Entry 8Z4L (electron microscopy, 2.85 A resolution); this record covers chains G and M of the 14 polymer chains in the assembly.

[Chain G]
Name: a protein
Sequence (240 residues; each row starts with the number of its first residue):
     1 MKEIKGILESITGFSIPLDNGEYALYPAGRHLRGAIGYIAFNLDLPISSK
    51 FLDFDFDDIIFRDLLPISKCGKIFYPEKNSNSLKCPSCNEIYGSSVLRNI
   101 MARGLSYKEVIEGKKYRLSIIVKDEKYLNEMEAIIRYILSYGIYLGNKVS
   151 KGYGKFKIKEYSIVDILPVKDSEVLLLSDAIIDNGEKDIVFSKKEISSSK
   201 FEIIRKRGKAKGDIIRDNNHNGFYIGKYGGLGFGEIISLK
Not modelled in the structure: 223-232, 240
Ion coordination: Zn2+: Cys70, Cys85, Ser87, Cys88

[Chain M]
Molecule: 60-nt RNA strand
Sequence (60 nucleotides; each row starts with the number of its first residue; note: 1 number in that range is skipped by the numbering (no residue carries it; nothing is unmodelled there); numbers below 1 keep their minus sign (G-10 is residue -10)):
   -10 GGUUAAAACU
     1 CUUCUCAUGCUGGAUUCGAAAUUAGGUGCGCUUCGCGUUUAAGUCCCAUA
Not modelled in the structure: -10, 41-50

[Chain G / chain M interface]
Pairs across the interface - 46 pairs, chain G then chain M:
  Pro17(G) - A-6(M)  phosphate contact
  Leu18(G) - U-7(M)  base contact
  Asp19(G) - U-7(M)  hydrogen bond to the base
  Arg30(G) - U-8(M)  sugar contact
  Arg30(G) - U-7(M)  salt bridge to the phosphate
  His31(G) - U-8(M)  phosphate contact
  His31(G) - U-7(M)  salt bridge to the phosphate
  Arg33(G) - G-9(M)  hydrogen bond to the sugar
  Gly34(G) - G-9(M)  hydrogen bond to the sugar
  Gly34(G) - U-8(M)  sugar contact
  Ala35(G) - U-8(M)  base contact
  Gly37(G) - G-9(M)  sugar contact
  Tyr38(G) - G-9(M)  hydrogen bond to the sugar
  Tyr38(G) - U-8(M)  phosphate contact
  Phe41(G) - G-9(M)  phosphate contact
  Ser48(G) - G-9(M)  base contact
  Phe51(G) - G-9(M)  base contact
  Leu52(G) - G-9(M)  base contact
  Met101(G) - U-1(M)  base contact
  Ala102(G) - U-1(M)  phosphate contact
  Arg103(G) - C-2(M)  salt bridge to the phosphate
  Arg103(G) - U-1(M)  hydrogen bond to the sugar
  Arg103(G) - C1(M)  hydrogen bond to the sugar
  Leu105(G) - A-3(M)  sugar contact
  Tyr144(G) - U-8(M)  hydrogen bond to the base
  Leu145(G) - U-8(M)  base contact
  Gly146(G) - U-8(M)  hydrogen bond to the base
  Asn147(G) - A-6(M)  hydrogen bond to the phosphate
  Asn147(G) - A-5(M)  phosphate contact
  Lys148(G) - A-5(M)  hydrogen bond to the phosphate
  Val149(G) - U-8(M)  base contact
  Val149(G) - A-5(M)  phosphate contact
  Ser150(G) - A-4(M)  phosphate contact
  Lys151(G) - A-3(M)  hydrogen bond to the sugar
  Val190(G) - U-7(M)  base contact
  Phe191(G) - U-7(M)  phosphate contact
  Ser192(G) - U-8(M)  phosphate contact
  Ser192(G) - U-7(M)  sugar contact
  Lys193(G) - U-8(M)  phosphate contact
  Lys194(G) - U-8(M)  hydrogen bond to the phosphate
  Glu195(G) - G-9(M)  sugar contact
  Ile196(G) - G-9(M)  hydrogen bond to the phosphate
  Ser197(G) - G-9(M)  hydrogen bond to the phosphate
  Phe201(G) - U-7(M)  sugar contact
  Phe201(G) - A-6(M)  stacking on the base
  Arg205(G) - U-7(M)  base contact

[In short]
36 residues of chain G and 10 residues of chain M are in contact; the contacts include 14 hydrogen bonds, 3
salt bridges and 1 aromatic stacking contact. Polar contacts include Asp19(G)-U-7(M), Tyr144(G)-U-8(M) and
Gly146(G)-U-8(M). Cys70(G), Cys85(G), Ser87(G) and Cys88(G) form the Zn2+ site.
Here chain G is a protein and chain M is a 60-nt RNA strand. Entry 8Z4L (Cryo-EM structure of CTR-bound type
VII CRISPR-Cas complex at substrate-engaged state I) was determined by electron microscopy (same publication
as 8YHD, 8YHE, 8Z4J, 8Z99, 8Z9C and 8Z9E).
